Entry 7LN2 (electron microscopy, 3.63 A resolution); this record covers chains D and E of the 7 polymer chains in the assembly.

== Chain D (and E) ==
Molecule: Transitional endoplasmic reticulum ATPase
From: Homo sapiens
Notes: EC 3.6.4.6; chain E of this document is another copy of the same molecule, construct and numbering; everything in this record applies to it too
Reference sequence: P55072 (TERA_HUMAN); residues 1-806 here = UniProt positions 1-806
Sequence (806 residues; row label = number of the first residue in the row):
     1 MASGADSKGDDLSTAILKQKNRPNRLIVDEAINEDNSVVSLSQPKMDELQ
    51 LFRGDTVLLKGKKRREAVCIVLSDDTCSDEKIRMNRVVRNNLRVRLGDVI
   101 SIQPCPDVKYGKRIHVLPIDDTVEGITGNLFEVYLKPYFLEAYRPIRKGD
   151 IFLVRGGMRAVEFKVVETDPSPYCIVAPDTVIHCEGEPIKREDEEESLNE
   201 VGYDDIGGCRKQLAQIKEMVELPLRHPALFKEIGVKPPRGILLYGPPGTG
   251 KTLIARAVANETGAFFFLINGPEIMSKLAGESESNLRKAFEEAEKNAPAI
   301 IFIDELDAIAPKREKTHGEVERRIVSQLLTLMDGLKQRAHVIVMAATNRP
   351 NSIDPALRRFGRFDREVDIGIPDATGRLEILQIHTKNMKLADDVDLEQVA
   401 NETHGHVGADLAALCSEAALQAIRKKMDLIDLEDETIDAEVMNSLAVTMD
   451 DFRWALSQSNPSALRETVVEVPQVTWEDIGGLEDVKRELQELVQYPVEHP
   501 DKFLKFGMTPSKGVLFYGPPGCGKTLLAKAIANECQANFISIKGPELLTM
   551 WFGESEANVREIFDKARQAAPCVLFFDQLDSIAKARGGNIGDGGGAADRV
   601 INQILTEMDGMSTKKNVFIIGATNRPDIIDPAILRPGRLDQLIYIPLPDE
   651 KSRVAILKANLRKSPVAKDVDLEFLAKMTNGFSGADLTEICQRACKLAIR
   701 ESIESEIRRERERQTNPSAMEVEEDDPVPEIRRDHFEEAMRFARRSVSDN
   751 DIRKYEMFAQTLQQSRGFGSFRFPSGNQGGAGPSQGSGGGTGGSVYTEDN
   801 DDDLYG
Unresolved in the structure: 1-11, 715-726, 776-806 (chain E: 1-22, 715-726, 767-806)
Differences from the reference sequence: engineered mutation Glu-232 (Ala in P55072), Gln-578 (Glu in P55072)
Curated features (UniProtKB/Swiss-Prot):
  - region: Thr-797 to Gly-806 (Interaction with UBXN6)
  - motif: Asp-802 to Gly-806 (PIM motif)
  - binding site (ATP): Pro-247 to Leu-253, Asn-348, His-384, Gly-521 to Leu-526
  - modified residue: Ala-2 (N-acetylalanine), Ser-3 (Phosphoserine), Ser-7 (Phosphoserine), Ser-13 (Phosphoserine), Ser-37 (Phosphoserine), Lys-315 (N6,N6,N6-trimethyllysine), Thr-436 (Phosphothreonine), Ser-462 (Phosphoserine), Lys-502 (N6-acetyllysine), Lys-505 (N6-acetyllysine), Lys-668 (N6-acetyllysine), Ser-702 (Phosphoserine), Lys-754 (N6-acetyllysine), Ser-770 (Phosphoserine), Ser-775 (Phosphoserine), Ser-787 (Phosphoserine), Tyr-805 (Phosphotyrosine)
  - cross-link (Glycyl lysine isopeptide (Lys-Gly)): Lys-8 (interchain with G-Cter in SUMO2), Lys-18 (interchain with G-Cter in SUMO2)
Bound ions: Mg2+ site 1: Thr-252 (together with ATP); Mg2+ site 2: Thr-525, Asp-577 (together with ATP)
Small-molecule neighbours:
  - ATP (adenosine-5'-triphosphate), molecule 1: Asp-205, Ile-206, Gly-207, Pro-246, Pro-247, Gly-248, Thr-249, Gly-250, Lys-251, Thr-252, Leu-253, Glu-305, Asn-348, Ile-380, His-384, Gly-408, Ala-409, Ala-412
  - ATP, molecule 2: Asp-333, Arg-359, Arg-362
  - ATP, molecule 3: Asp-478, Ile-479, Gly-480, Leu-482, Pro-519, Pro-520, Gly-521, Cys-522, Gly-523, Lys-524, Thr-525, Leu-526, Gln-578, Asn-624, Ile-656, Asn-660, Gly-684, Ala-685, Thr-688
  - ATP, molecule 4: Asp-609, Arg-635, Arg-638
Reported in the primary citation:
  - mutagenesis - W551A/F552A, R599A: abolished catalytic activity
  - mutagenesis - I590A/D592A: unchanged catalytic activity
  - mutagenesis - L464A: decreased catalytic activity
  - disease-associated variants - A232E: increased catalytic activity (citing earlier work)
  - mutagenesis - E578Q: decreased catalytic activity (citing earlier work)

== Chain D / chain E interface ==
Pairs across the interface (175):
  Leu-12(D) with Gln-421(E); Met-427(E)
  Ala-15(D) with Met-427(E), hydrophobic
  Ile-16(D) with Met-427(E); Leu-432(E), hydrophobic
  Lys-18(D) with Asp-431(E)
  Gln-19(D) with Asp-431(E)
  Lys-20(D) with Asp-428(E); Asp-431(E)
  Arg-22(D) with Asp-434(E), salt bridge
  Arg-25(D) with Glu-433(E), hydrogen bond (side chain-backbone)
  Gln-103(D) with Glu-435(E)
  Glu-218(D) with Arg-424(E), salt bridge
  Met-219(D) with Leu-420(E), hydrophobic
  Glu-221(D) with Leu-432(E)
  Leu-222(D) with Leu-432(E), hydrophobic
  Arg-225(D) with Leu-432(E); Glu-433(E)
  His-226(D) with Asp-431(E); Leu-432(E); Asp-434(E), hydrogen bond (side chain-backbone); Ile-437(E)
  Ala-228(D) with Met-442(E), hydrophobic
  Leu-229(D) with Ile-423(E), hydrophobic; Leu-445(E), hydrophobic
  Phe-230(D) with Ile-423(E), hydrophobic
  Lys-231(D) with Glu-195(E), salt bridge
  Glu-232(D) with Lys-389(E); Met-442(E)
  Ile-233(D) with Met-388(E); Lys-389(E); Ile-423(E), hydrophobic
  Gly-234(D) with Asn-387(E), hydrogen bond (backbone-side chain); Met-388(E)
  Val-235(D) with Met-388(E), hydrophobic; Ala-419(E), hydrophobic
  Lys-236(D) with Ser-416(E), hydrogen bond (backbone-side chain)
  Ala-279(D) with Ser-276(E); Lys-277(E), hydrogen bond (backbone-backbone)
  Glu-281(D) with Lys-277(E), salt bridge
  Glu-283(D) with Pro-272(E)
  Arg-287(D) with Glu-273(E)
  Lys-312(D) with Glu-466(E), salt bridge; Glu-561(E), salt bridge
  Arg-313(D) with Asp-307(E), salt bridge; Asn-348(E); Arg-349(E)
  Glu-314(D) with Arg-349(E), salt bridge
  Lys-315(D) with Glu-554(E), salt bridge; Asn-558(E), hydrogen bond
  His-317(D) with His-317(E)
  Glu-319(D) with Pro-311(E); Thr-316(E); Glu-321(E)
  Arg-322(D) with Pro-311(E); Arg-349(E)
  Arg-323(D) with Pro-272(E); Met-275(E)
  Ser-326(D) with Pro-272(E); Ala-308(E)
  Gln-327(D) with Pro-272(E); Glu-273(E)
  Gly-334(D) with Thr-252(E)
  Leu-335(D) with Arg-256(E); Phe-266(E), hydrophobic; Leu-268(E), hydrophobic
  Asn-351(D) with Glu-466(E), hydrogen bond (side chain-backbone)
  Arg-358(D) with Arg-465(E), hydrogen bond (backbone-side chain)
  Arg-359(D) with Ala-409(E); Ser-462(E)
  Phe-360(D) with Ala-409(E); Ala-412(E), hydrophobic; Ala-413(E), hydrophobic
  Phe-363(D) with Arg-465(E), hydrogen bond (backbone-side chain)
  Asp-364(D) with Arg-465(E), hydrogen bond (backbone-side chain)
  Arg-365(D) with Glu-417(E), salt bridge; Leu-420(E)
  Glu-366(D) with Arg-465(E), salt bridge
  Arg-487(D) with Arg-700(E)
  Glu-488(D) with Arg-693(E), salt bridge
  Glu-491(D) with Arg-700(E), salt bridge
  Tyr-495(D) with Arg-700(E); Ile-703(E), hydrophobic
  His-499(D) with Ile-703(E)
  Lys-502(D) with Ile-699(E); Ile-703(E); Glu-706(E), salt bridge
  Phe-503(D) with Ile-699(E), hydrophobic
  Lys-505(D) with Pro-665(E)
  Phe-506(D) with Ser-664(E), hydrogen bond (backbone-side chain); Cys-695(E), hydrophobic; Ala-698(E), hydrophobic; Ile-699(E), hydrophobic; Val-728(E)
  Gly-507(D) with Ser-664(E)
  Met-508(D) with Ser-664(E); Cys-691(E); Gln-692(E); Cys-695(E), hydrophobic
  Thr-509(D) with Gln-692(E), hydrogen bond
  Phe-552(D) with Leu-548(E), hydrophobic; Thr-549(E); Met-550(E), hydrogen bond (backbone-backbone)
  Glu-554(D) with Met-550(E)
  Glu-556(D) with Pro-545(E)
  Arg-560(D) with Glu-546(E)
  Arg-586(D) with Gln-578(E); Asp-580(E), salt bridge; Asn-624(E), hydrogen bond; Arg-625(E), hydrogen bond (backbone-side chain)
  Ile-590(D) with Asp-592(E)
  Gly-591(D) with Asp-592(E)
  Gly-593(D) with Asp-592(E); Gly-593(E)
  Gly-594(D) with Asn-589(E); Asp-592(E); Gly-593(E)
  Gly-595(D) with Lys-584(E)
  Asp-598(D) with Lys-584(E), salt bridge
  Arg-599(D) with Pro-545(E); Leu-548(E); Ser-581(E)
  Asn-602(D) with Gln-578(E), hydrogen bond; Asp-580(E), hydrogen bond; Ser-581(E)
  Gln-603(D) with Lys-543(E); Pro-545(E); Glu-546(E)
  Leu-605(D) with Gln-578(E)
  Thr-606(D) with Lys-543(E); Gln-578(E)
  Glu-607(D) with Lys-543(E)
  Gly-610(D) with Lys-529(E)
  Met-611(D) with Glu-470(E); Val-471(E); Pro-472(E); Thr-525(E); Lys-529(E); Ala-532(E), hydrophobic; Phe-539(E), hydrophobic; Ser-541(E); Phe-575(E), hydrophobic
  Ser-612(D) with Glu-470(E)
  Thr-613(D) with Glu-470(E), hydrogen bond (backbone-backbone); Pro-472(E)
  Pro-631(D) with Asp-751(E)
  Leu-634(D) with Arg-744(E), hydrogen bond (backbone-side chain)
  Arg-635(D) with Pro-520(E); Gly-521(E); Ala-685(E); Ser-746(E)
  Pro-636(D) with Ala-685(E); Asp-686(E); Ser-746(E)
  Gln-641(D) with Arg-693(E)
  Leu-642(D) with Arg-744(E)
  Leu-762(D) with Arg-744(E)
  Ser-765(D) with Arg-745(E)
  Arg-766(D) with Ala-743(E)
  Gly-769(D) with Arg-741(E)
  Phe-771(D) with Phe-674(E), hydrophobic; Met-678(E), hydrophobic; Glu-737(E); Met-740(E), hydrophobic
  Arg-772(D) with Phe-674(E); Glu-737(E), hydrogen bond (backbone-side chain)
  Phe-773(D) with Val-670(E), hydrophobic; Asp-671(E); Leu-675(E), hydrophobic; Arg-733(E); Phe-736(E), hydrophobic; Glu-737(E), hydrogen bond (backbone-side chain)
  Pro-774(D) with Phe-674(E); Arg-733(E)
  Ser-775(D) with Arg-733(E)
Also at the interface, not in a pair above, chain D (114 interface residues in all): Ser-13, Lys-60, Pro-238, Leu-278, Thr-330, Gln-337, Ala-356, Pro-510, Ser-511, Trp-551, Gly-553, Gly-587, Asp-609, Ala-632, Arg-638, Leu-639, Asp-640, Ser-770
Also at the interface, not in a pair above, chain E (124 interface residues in all): Glu-192, Gly-248, Ala-255, Phe-302, Asp-304, Glu-305, Val-447, Ala-528, Ala-557, Asp-577, Ala-596, Ala-597, Ile-628, Asn-660, Leu-661, Phe-682, Glu-689, Lys-696, Ser-702, Pro-729, Glu-730, Ile-731

== In short ==
114 residues of chain D and 124 residues of chain E are in contact, with 21 hydrogen bonds and 16 salt
bridges. Polar contacts include Arg-22(D)/Asp-434(E), Glu-218(D)/Arg-424(E) and Lys-231(D)/Glu-195(E). From
the paper: W551A/F552A and R599A of chain D abolish catalytic activity; L464A and E578Q of chain D reduce
catalytic activity; 6 substitutions were tested in all.
Both chains are Transitional endoplasmic reticulum ATPase (Homo sapiens). Entry 7LN2 (Cryo-EM structure of
human p97 in complex with Npl4/Ufd1 and polyubiquitinated Ub-Eos (FOM, Class 1)) was determined by electron
microscopy together with 7LMZ, 7LN0, 7LN1, 7LN3, 7LN4, 7LN5 and 7LN6 from the same study.
